PDB entry 6SU7 | X-ray diffraction, 2.75 A resolution | chain A

# Chain A
Protein: Glycosyltransferase
Organism: Persicaria tinctoria
Notes: EC 2.4.1.-
Reference sequence: A0A2R2JFJ4 (A0A2R2JFJ4_9CARY); residues 0-477 here correspond to UniProt positions 1-478 (UniProt number = residue number + 1)
Chain sequence (499 residues; numbered -21 to 477; the number before each row is that of its first residue; numbers below 1 keep their minus sign (Met-21 is residue -21)):
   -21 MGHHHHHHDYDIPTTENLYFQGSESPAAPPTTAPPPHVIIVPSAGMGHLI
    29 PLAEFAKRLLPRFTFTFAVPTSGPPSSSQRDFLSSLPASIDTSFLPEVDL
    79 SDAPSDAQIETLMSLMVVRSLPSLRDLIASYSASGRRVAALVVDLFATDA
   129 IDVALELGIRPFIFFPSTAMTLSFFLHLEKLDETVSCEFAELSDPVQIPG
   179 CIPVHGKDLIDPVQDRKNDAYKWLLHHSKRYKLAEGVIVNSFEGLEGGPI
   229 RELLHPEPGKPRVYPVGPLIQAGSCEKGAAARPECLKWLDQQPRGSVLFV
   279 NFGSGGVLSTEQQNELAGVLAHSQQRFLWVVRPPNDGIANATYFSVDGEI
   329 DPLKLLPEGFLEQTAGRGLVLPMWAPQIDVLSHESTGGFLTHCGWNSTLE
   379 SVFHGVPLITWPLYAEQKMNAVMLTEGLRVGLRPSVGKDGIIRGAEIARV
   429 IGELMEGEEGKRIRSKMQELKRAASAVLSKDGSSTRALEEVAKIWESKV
Not modelled in the structure: -21 to 9, 315-329, 477
Construct notes: initiating methionine (-21); expression tag (-20 to -1)
Small-molecule neighbours: 3,4-Dichloroaniline (LV5): His26, Ile87, Glu88, Met91, Leu123, Phe124, Ser145, Thr149, Phe153, Ile188, Pro190, Ala393, Glu394
From the paper describing this entry:
  - catalytic residues: His26 (from molecular simulation)
  - catalytic residues: Asp122
  - mutagenesis - H26A, D122N: abolished catalytic activity
  - mutagenesis - H26A, H26F: decreased catalytic activity on S-glycosylation
  - mutagenesis - H26F: abolished catalytic activity on N-glycosylation
  - mutagenesis - H26E: increased catalytic activity on N-glycosylation
  - mutagenesis - H26Q: abolished catalytic activity on O-glycosylation
  - mutagenesis - H26D: abolished catalytic activity (from molecular simulation)
  - binding site for 3,4-Dichloroaniline: Leu123, Phe124, Phe153, Ile188
  - mutagenesis - H26F: abolished catalytic activity on 3,4-Dichloroaniline (from molecular simulation)
  - mutagenesis - H26E: increased catalytic activity on 3,4-Dichloroaniline
  - mutagenesis - H26Q: unchanged catalytic activity on 3,4-Dichloroaniline
  - mutagenesis - H26Q: unchanged catalytic activity on S-glycosylation

# Overview
Ligands of chain A: 3,4-Dichloroaniline. The paper reports catalytic residues His26 and Asp122; H26A, D122N
and H26D abolish catalytic activity; 6 substitutions were tested in all.
Chain A is Glycosyltransferase (Persicaria tinctoria); the structure, Complex between a
UDP-glucosyltransferase from Polygonum tinctorium capable of glucosylating indoxyl and 3,4-Dichloroaniline,
was determined by X-ray diffraction together with 6SU6 from the same study.
